PDB entry 9F5Z | electron microscopy, 2.39 A resolution | chains 1C and 1E of the 20 polymer chains in the assembly

[Chain 1C]
Protein: Cytochrome b-c1 complex subunit Rieske, mitochondrial
From: Chlamydomonas reinhardtii
Notes: EC 7.1.1.8
UniProtKB: Q8HEB4 (Q8HEB4_CHLRE); residues 1-262 here = UniProt positions 1-262
Chain sequence (262 residues; numbered 1 to 262; the number before each row is that of its first residue):
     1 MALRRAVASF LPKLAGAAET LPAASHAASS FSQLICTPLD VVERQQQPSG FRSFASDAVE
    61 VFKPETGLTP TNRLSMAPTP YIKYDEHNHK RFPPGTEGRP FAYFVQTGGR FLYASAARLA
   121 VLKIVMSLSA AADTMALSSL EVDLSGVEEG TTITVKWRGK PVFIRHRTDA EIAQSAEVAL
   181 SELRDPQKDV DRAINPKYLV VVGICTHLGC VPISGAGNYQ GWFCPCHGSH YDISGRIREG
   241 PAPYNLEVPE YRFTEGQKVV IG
Disordered / not traced: 1-55
Disulfides: Cys210-Cys226
Ligand contacts:
  - 1,2-diacyl-glycerol-3-sn-phosphate (3PH): Phe101, Phe104, Val105, Thr107, Gly108, Phe111, Leu112
  - phosphatidylcholine (PC7; (7S)-4-hydroxy-N,N,N-trimethyl-9-oxo-7-[(palmitoyloxy)methyl]-3,5,8-trioxa-4-phosphahexacosan-1-aminium 4-oxide): Tyr103, Arg110, Tyr113, Ala114, Ala117
  - phosphatidylethanolamine (PTY): Ala116, Leu119, Ala120, Lys123, Ile124

[Chain 1E]
Protein: Cytochrome c1
From: Chlamydomonas reinhardtii
Notes: EC 1.10.2.2
UniProtKB: Q9FQ96 (Q9FQ96_CHLRE); residue numbers follow UniProt; this construct covers 1-314
Chain sequence (314 residues; numbered 1 to 314; the number before each row is that of its first residue):
     1 MRTSLLRSLG KGLGLCAEAT SSRVAQQTMP AVAAMSTSAS DAEPTSKAAH YAAALGGVMA
    61 GIFGASCVAS ANEAADGLHA PHYPWGHEGV LDSYDHAAIR RGHKVYQQVC AACHSMQYLH
   121 WRQLVGVCYT EEEAKALAAE TEVEDGPNDE GEMFTREGRL FDAFPSPYAN EQAARYANGG
   181 AYPPDLTLIS GGRHNGPNYI FSLLTGYRDP PAGISIREGL YYNPYFPGGA IAMPKMLVDG
   241 GVEYEDGTPA SASQQAKDIT TFLAWASYPY QDEMRVMGIK ACLMISILIG FAAYSKRLRW
   301 APIKSQRIVM DVVN
Disordered / not traced: 1-71
Bound ions: heme c Fe near Met233 (its only coordinating residue here)
Ligand contacts:
  - 1,2-diacyl-glycerol-3-sn-phosphate (3PH), molecule 1: Val90, Ile279, Cys282, Leu283, Ser286, Ile289
  - 1,2-diacyl-glycerol-3-sn-phosphate (3PH), molecule 2: Leu283, Ile287, Phe291
  - heme c (HEC): Val109, Cys110, Cys113, His114, Asn178, Ala181, Tyr182, Pro183, Pro184, Leu186, Ile189, Arg193, Tyr199, Ile200, Leu203, Leu204, Phe226, Ala230, Ile231, Ala232, Met233, Pro234, Met236, Leu237, Ile259
  - phosphatidylethanolamine (PTY): Val276, Met277, Lys280, Ala281, Met284, Ile285

[Chain 1C / chain 1E interface]
Pairs across the interface (38):
  Glu65(1C) - Asp311(1E)
  Thr69(1C) - Asp311(1E)
  Pro70(1C) - Asp311(1E)
  Thr71(1C) - Val309(1E)
  Thr71(1C) - Met310(1E)
  Thr71(1C) - Asp311(1E)  hydrogen bond
  Leu74(1C) - Val309(1E)  hydrophobic
  Lys83(1C) - Arg307(1E)  hydrogen bond (backbone-side chain)
  Tyr84(1C) - Ser305(1E)
  Tyr84(1C) - Arg307(1E)  hydrogen bond (backbone-side chain)
  Asp85(1C) - Lys304(1E)
  Asp85(1C) - Ser305(1E)  hydrogen bond (backbone-backbone)
  Asp85(1C) - Arg307(1E)
  Asn88(1C) - Arg297(1E)  hydrogen bond (backbone-side chain)
  His89(1C) - Arg297(1E)
  His89(1C) - Ala301(1E)
  His89(1C) - Lys304(1E)
  Ala102(1C) - Tyr294(1E)
  Ala102(1C) - Leu298(1E)  hydrophobic
  Val105(1C) - Phe291(1E)
  Val105(1C) - Tyr294(1E)  hydrophobic
  Gln106(1C) - Ser295(1E)
  Gln106(1C) - Leu298(1E)
  Gly108(1C) - Phe291(1E)
  Gly109(1C) - Leu288(1E)
  Gly109(1C) - Phe291(1E)
  Leu112(1C) - Met284(1E)
  Leu112(1C) - Ile287(1E)  hydrophobic
  Leu112(1C) - Leu288(1E)  hydrophobic
  Tyr113(1C) - Leu288(1E)  hydrophobic
  Tyr113(1C) - Ala292(1E)
  Leu119(1C) - Lys280(1E)
  Lys123(1C) - Met277(1E)
  Ala132(1C) - Arg122(1E)
  Asp133(1C) - Arg122(1E)
  Ala136(1C) - Arg122(1E)
  Ala136(1C) - Phe161(1E)  hydrophobic
  Glu141(1C) - Arg159(1E)  salt bridge
Other interface residues (no listed pair), chain 1C (27 interface residues in all): Ser115, Ala116, Leu137, Ile153
Other interface residues (no listed pair), chain 1E (23 interface residues in all): Asp149, Gln306

[Summary]
27 residues of chain 1C and 23 residues of chain 1E are in contact, with 5 hydrogen bonds and 1 salt bridge.
Among the polar pairs are Glu141(1C)-Arg159(1E), Thr71(1C)-Asp311(1E) and Lys83(1C)-Arg307(1E).
Here chain 1C is Cytochrome b-c1 complex subunit Rieske, mitochondrial and chain 1E is Cytochrome c1, both
from Chlamydomonas reinhardtii. Entry 9F5Z (Structure of the Chlamydomonas reinhardtii respiratory complex III
from respiratory supercomplex) was determined by electron microscopy together with 9F5X, 9F5Y, 9F60, 9F61 and
9F62 from the same study.
